Entry 7CRQ (electron microscopy, 3.15 A resolution); this record covers chains C and A of the 12 polymer chains in the assembly.

[Chain C]
Name: Histone H2A
From: Xenopus laevis
Reference sequence: Q6AZJ8 (Q6AZJ8_XENLA); residues 1-129 here correspond to UniProt positions 2-130 (UniProt number = residue number + 1)
Chain sequence (129 residues; row label = number of the first residue in the row):
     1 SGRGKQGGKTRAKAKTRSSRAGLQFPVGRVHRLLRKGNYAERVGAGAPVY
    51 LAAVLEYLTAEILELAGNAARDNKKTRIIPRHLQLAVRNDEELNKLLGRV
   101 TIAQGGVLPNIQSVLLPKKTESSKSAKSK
Unresolved in the structure: 1-9, 119-129
From the paper describing this entry:
  - post-translational modification sites: Lys-119

[Chain A]
Molecule: 187-nt DNA strand
From: Xenopus laevis
Sequence (187 nucleotides; numbered 1 to 187; the number before each row is that of its first residue):
     1 ATCGGGTGATGCCCGATCCCCTGGAGAATCCCGGTGCCGAGGCCGCTCAA
    51 TTGGTCGTAGACAGCTCTAGCACCGCTTAAACGCACGTACGCGCTGTCCC
   101 CCGCGTTTTAACCGCCAAGGGGATTACTCCCTAGTCTCCAGGCACGTGTC
   151 AGATATATACATCCTGTTCCAGTGCCGGTGTCGCGAT
Unresolved in the structure: 1-10, 179-187

[How chain C and chain A interact]
Contacting residue pairs (10; chain C residue first):
  Thr-10(C) / DT137(A)  base contact
  Thr-10(C) / DC138(A)  hydrogen bond to the sugar
  Thr-10(C) / DC139(A)  phosphate contact
  Lys-13(C) / DA140(A)  salt bridge to the phosphate
  Arg-29(C) / DC143(A)  salt bridge to the phosphate
  Arg-42(C) / DT132(A)  sugar contact
  Arg-42(C) / DA133(A)  phosphate contact
  Val-43(C) / DA133(A)  hydrogen bond to the phosphate
  Gly-44(C) / DT132(A)  phosphate contact
  Ala-45(C) / DT132(A)  phosphate contact

[Overview]
Chain C and chain A each contribute 7 residues to their interface; the contacts include 2 hydrogen bonds and 2
salt bridges. Among the polar pairs are Thr-10(C)/DC138(A), Val-43(C)/DA133(A) and Lys-13(C)/DA140(A). From
the paper: a modification site at Lys-119(C).
Chain C is Histone H2A and chain A is a 187-nt DNA strand, both from Xenopus laevis; the structure, NSD3
bearing E1181K/T1232A dual mutation in complex with 187-bp NCP (2:1 binding mode), was determined by electron
microscopy (same publication as 7CRO, 7CRP and 7CRR).
